PDB entry 8CGR | electron microscopy, 2.12 A resolution | chains A and R of the 14 polymer chains in the assembly

Chain A:
Molecule: 16S rRNA
From: Escherichia coli BW25113
Sequence (1540 nucleotides; each row starts with the number of its first residue):
     1 AAAUUGAAGA GUUUGAUCAU GGCUCAGAUU GAACGCUGGC GGCAGGCCUA ACACAUGCAA
    61 GUCGAACGGU AACAGGAAGA AGCUUGCUUC UUUGCUGACG AGUGGCGGAC GGGUGAGUAA
   121 UGUCUGGGAA ACUGCCUGAU GGAGGGGGAU AACUACUGGA AACGGUAGCU AAUACCGCAU
   181 AACGUCGCAA GACCAAAGAG GGGGACCUUC GGGCCUCUUG CCAUCGGAUG UGCCCAGAUG
   241 GGAUUAGCUA GUAGGUGGGG UAACGGCUCA CCUAGGCGAC GAUCCCUAGC UGGUCUGAGA
   301 GGAUGACCAG CCACACUGGA ACUGAGACAC GGUCCAGACU CCUACGGGAG GCAGCAGUGG
   361 GGAAUAUUGC ACAAUGGGCG CAAGCCUGAU GCAGCCAUGC CGCGUGUAUG AAGAAGCCCU
   421 UCGGGUUGUA AAGUACUUUC AGCGGGGAGG AAGGGAGUAA AGUUAAUACC UUUGCUCAUU
   481 GACGUUACCC GCAGAAGAAG CACCGGCUAA CUCCGUGCCA GCAGCCXCGG UAAUACGGAG
   541 GGUGCAAGCG UUAAUCGGAA UUACUGGGCG UAAAGCGCAC GCAGGCGGUU UGUUAAGUCA
   601 GAUGUGAAAU CCCCGGGCUC AACCUGGGAA CUGCAUCUGA UACUGGCAAG CUUGAGUCUC
   661 GUAGAGGGGG GUAGAAUUCC AGGUGUAGCG GUGAAAUGCG UAGAGAUCUG GAGGAAUACC
   721 GGUGGCGAAG GCGGCCCCCU GGACGAAGAC UGACGCUCAG GUGCGAAAGC GUGGGGAGCA
   781 AACAGGAUUA GAUACCCUGG UAGUCCACGC CGUAAACGAU GUCGACUUGG AGGUUGUGCC
   841 CUUGAGGCGU GGCUUCCGGA GCUAACGCGU UAAGUCGACC GCCUGGGGAG UACGGCCGCA
   901 AGGUUAAAAC UCAAAUGAAU UGACGGGGGC CCGCACAAGC GGUGGAGCAU GUGGUUUAAU
   961 UCGAUGXAAC GCGAAGAACC UUACCUGGUC UUGACAUCCA CGGAAGUUUU CAGAGAUGAG
  1021 AAUGUGCCUU CGGGAACCGU GAGACAGGUG CUGCAUGGCU GUCGUCAGCU CGUGUUGUGA
  1081 AAUGUUGGGU UAAGUCCCGC AACGAGCGCA ACCCUUAUCC UUUGUUGCCA GCGGUCCGGC
  1141 CGGGAACUCA AAGGAGACUG CCAGUGAUAA ACUGGAGGAA GGUGGGGAUG ACGUCAAGUC
  1201 AUCAUGGCCC UUACGACCAG GGCUACACAC GUGCUACAAU GGCGCAUACA AAGAGAAGCG
  1261 ACCUCGCGAG AGCAAGCGGA CCUCAUAAAG UGCGUCGUAG UCCGGAUUGG AGUCUGCAAC
  1321 UCGACUCCAU GAAGUCGGAA UCGCUAGUAA UCGUGGAUCA GAAUGCCACG GUGAAUACGU
  1381 UCCCGGGCCU UGUACACACC GCCCGUXACA CCAUGGGAGU GGGUUGCAAA AGAAGUAGGU
  1441 AGCUUAACCU UCGGGAGGGC GCUUACCACU UUGUGAUUCA UGACUGGGGU GAAGUCGUAA
  1501 CAAGGUAACC GUAGGGGAAC CUGCGGUUGG AUCACCUCCU
Not modelled in the structure: 205-213, 841-845, 930-1389, 1535-1540
Modified / non-standard residues: PSU (pseudouridine-5'-monophosphate) at position 516, G7M (N7-methyl-guanosine-5'-monophosphate) at position 527, 2MG (2N-methylguanosine-5'-monophosphate) at position 966, 5MC (5-methylcytidine-5'-monophosphate) at position 967, 2MG (2N-methylguanosine-5'-monophosphate) at position 1207, 4OC (4n,o2'-methylcytidine-5'-monophosphate) at position 1402, 5MC (5-methylcytidine-5'-monophosphate) at position 1407, UR3 (3-methyluridine-5'-monophoshate) at position 1498, 2MG (2N-methylguanosine-5'-monophosphate) at position 1516, MA6 (6N-dimethyladenosine-5'-monophoshate) at position 1518, MA6 (6N-dimethyladenosine-5'-monophoshate) at position 1519
Ion coordination: K+ site 1: G11, U12, G21, G22; K+ site 2: U12, C526, G7M_527, A914; Mg2+ site 1 near G21 (its only coordinating residue here); Mg2+ site 2: A59, U387; K+ site 3: G61, U62, G104, G105; Mg2+ site 3 near G100 (its only coordinating residue here); K+ site 4: G107, G324, G326; Mg2+ site 4: A109, G331; K+ site 5: A109, C110, G111; Mg2+ site 5 near G111 (its only coordinating residue here); K+ site 6: G115, A116, G117, G289; Mg2+ site 6: A116, G117, G289; 21 more K+ sites not listed; 32 more Mg2+ sites not listed
Ligand contacts:
  - apramycin (AM2), molecule 1: G818, A819, U820, U854, U855, C856, C857, C868, G869, U871
  - apramycin (AM2), molecule 2: G1405, 5MC_1407, A1408, C1409, G1491, A1492, A1493, G1494, U1495, C1496
  - apramycin (AM2), molecule 3: G1423, U1424, U1425, G1426, C1427, A1428, A1429, A1430, A1431, A1468, C1469, U1470, U1471, U1472, G1473, U1474

Chain R:
Protein: Small ribosomal subunit protein bS18
From: Escherichia coli BW25113
Reference sequence: P0A7T7 (RS18_ECOLI); residues 1-75 here = UniProt positions 1-75
Amino-acid sequence (75 residues; row label = number of the first residue in the row):
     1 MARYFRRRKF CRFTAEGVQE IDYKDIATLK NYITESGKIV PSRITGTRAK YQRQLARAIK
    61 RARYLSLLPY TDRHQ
Not modelled in the structure: 1-10, 75
UniProt features mapped onto this chain:
  - modified residue: Ala2 (N-acetylalanine)

Interface between chain A and chain R:
Pairs across the interface (37):
  A663(A) - Lys50(R)  salt bridge to the phosphate
  A663(A) - Arg53(R)  hydrogen bond to the phosphate
  G664(A) - Arg53(R)  salt bridge to the phosphate
  G664(A) - Arg57(R)  salt bridge to the phosphate
  A665(A) - Arg57(R)  salt bridge to the phosphate
  U672(A) - Tyr64(R)  sugar contact
  A673(A) - Tyr64(R)  sugar contact
  A673(A) - Tyr70(R)  hydrogen bond to the sugar
  G674(A) - Tyr70(R)  sugar contact
  G674(A) - His74(R)  hydrogen bond to the phosphate
  A675(A) - His74(R)  salt bridge to the phosphate
  A718(A) - Lys38(R)  base contact
  A718(A) - Arg63(R)  base contact
  A718(A) - Tyr70(R)  hydrogen bond to the base
  C719(A) - Lys38(R)  sugar contact
  C719(A) - Ile39(R)  hydrogen bond to the sugar
  C719(A) - Lys60(R)  base contact
  C719(A) - Arg63(R)  hydrogen bond to the base
  C720(A) - Ile39(R)  sugar contact
  C720(A) - Pro41(R)  phosphate contact
  C720(A) - Gln52(R)  hydrogen bond to the sugar
  C720(A) - Ala56(R)  sugar contact
  C720(A) - Lys60(R)  hydrogen bond to the base
  G721(A) - Pro41(R)  phosphate contact
  G721(A) - Ser42(R)  hydrogen bond to the phosphate
  G721(A) - Gln52(R)  phosphate contact
  G721(A) - Lys60(R)  base contact
  G734(A) - Lys60(R)  sugar contact
  C735(A) - Lys60(R)  sugar contact
  C735(A) - Arg61(R)  phosphate contact
  C736(A) - Arg61(R)  salt bridge to the phosphate
  U834(A) - Ala49(R)  phosphate contact
  U834(A) - Arg53(R)  phosphate contact
  U835(A) - Ala49(R)  phosphate contact
  U835(A) - Lys50(R)  hydrogen bond to the phosphate
  U835(A) - Arg53(R)  salt bridge to the phosphate
  G836(A) - Lys50(R)  salt bridge to the phosphate
Also at the interface, not in a pair above, chain A (18 interface residues in all): U662
Also at the interface, not in a pair above, chain R (20 interface residues in all): Gly37, Val40, Arg43, Thr71

Overview:
The interface between chain A and chain R involves 18 residues on one side and 20 on the other; the contacts
include 10 hydrogen bonds and 8 salt bridges. Polar contacts include A718(A)-Tyr70(R), C719(A)-Arg63(R) and
C720(A)-Lys60(R). Ligands of chain A: 3 copies of apramycin.
Chain A is 16S rRNA and chain R is Small ribosomal subunit protein bS18, both from Escherichia coli BW25113;
the structure, Apramycin bound to the 30S body, was determined by electron microscopy together with 8CA7,
8CAI, 8CEP, 8CF1, 8CF8, 8CGI, 8CGJ and 8CGU from the same study.
